3TPV - chain B; structure by X-ray diffraction, 2.30 A resolution.

[Chain B]
Name: Serine/threonine-protein kinase HipA
Source organism: Escherichia coli
Notes: EC 2.7.11.1
UniProt: P23874 (HIPA_ECOLI); residue numbers follow UniProt; this construct covers 1-440
Chain sequence (440 residues; each row starts with the number of its first residue):
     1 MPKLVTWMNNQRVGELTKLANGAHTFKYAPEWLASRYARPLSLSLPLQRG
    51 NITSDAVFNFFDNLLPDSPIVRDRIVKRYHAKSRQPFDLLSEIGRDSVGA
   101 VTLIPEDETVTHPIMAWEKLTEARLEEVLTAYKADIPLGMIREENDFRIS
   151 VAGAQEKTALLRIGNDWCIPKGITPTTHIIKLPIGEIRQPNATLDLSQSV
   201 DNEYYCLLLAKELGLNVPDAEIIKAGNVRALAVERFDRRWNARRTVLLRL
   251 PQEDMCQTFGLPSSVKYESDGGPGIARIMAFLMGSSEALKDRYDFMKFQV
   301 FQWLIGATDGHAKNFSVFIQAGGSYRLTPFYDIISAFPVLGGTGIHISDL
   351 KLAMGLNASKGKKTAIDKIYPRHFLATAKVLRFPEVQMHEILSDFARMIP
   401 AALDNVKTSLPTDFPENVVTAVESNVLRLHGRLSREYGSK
Not modelled in the structure: 106-112, 134-138, 142-145, 438-440
Sequence notes: conflict R243 (Glu in P23874)
Modified positions: S150 (phosphoserine; SEP)
Residues lining bound ligands: adenine (ADE): I179, P218, V233, E234, R235, F236, D237, Q252, Y331, D332
UniProt features mapped onto this chain:
  - DNA-binding region: K379 to R382
  - active site: D309 (Proton acceptor)
  - binding site (ATP): A152 to K157, K181, E234 to F236, H311 to N314, Y331, D332
  - modified residue: S150 (Phosphoserine)
Reported in the primary citation:
  - post-translational modification sites: S150
  - catalytic residues: D309 (citing earlier work)

[Summary]
Ligands of chain B: adenine. Curated annotation (UniProt) lists a DNA-binding region, active-site residue D309
and 16 ATP-binding residues. From the paper: the catalytic residue D309; a modification site at S150.
Chain B is Serine/threonine-protein kinase HipA (Escherichia coli); the structure, Structure of pHipA bound to
ADP, was determined by X-ray diffraction together with 3TPB, 3TPD, 3TPE and 3TPT from the same study.
